PDB entry 1BVK | X-ray diffraction, 2.70 A resolution | chains A and C of the 3 polymer chains in the assembly

# Chain A
Name: HULYS11
Organism: Homo sapiens
Notes: fragment: fv
Chain sequence (108 residues; row label = number of the first residue in the row):
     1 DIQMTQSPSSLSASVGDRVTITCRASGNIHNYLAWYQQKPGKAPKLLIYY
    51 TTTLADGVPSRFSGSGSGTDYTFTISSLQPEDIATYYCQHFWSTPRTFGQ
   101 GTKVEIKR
Cystine bridges: C23-C88

# Chain C
Name: Lysozyme
Organism: Gallus gallus
Notes: EC 3.2.1.17
UniProtKB: P00698 (LYSC_CHICK); residues 1-129 here correspond to UniProt positions 19-147 (UniProt number = residue number + 18)
Chain sequence (129 residues; numbered 1 to 129; the number before each row is that of its first residue):
     1 KVFGRCELAAAMKRHGLDNYRGYSLGNWVCAAKFESNFNTQATNRNTDGS
    51 TDYGILQINSRWWCNDGRTPGSRNLCNIPCSALLSSDITASVNCAKKIVS
   101 DGNGMNAWVAWRNRCKGTDVQAWIRGCRL
Cystine bridges: C6-C127, C30-C115, C64-C80, C76-C94
Curated features (UniProtKB/Swiss-Prot):
  - active site: E35, D52
  - binding site (substrate): D101

# Interface between chain A and chain C
Contacting residue pairs (13):
  H30(A) - L129(C)  hydrogen bond (side chain-backbone)
  Y32(A) - S24(C)
  Y32(A) - Q121(C)
  Y32(A) - I124(C)
  Y49(A) - N19(C)
  Y49(A) - G22(C)
  Y50(A) - D18(C)  hydrogen bond
  Y50(A) - N19(C)
  T53(A) - N19(C)  hydrogen bond
  F91(A) - Q121(C)  hydrogen bond (backbone-side chain)
  W92(A) - Q121(C)
  W92(A) - R125(C)
  S93(A) - Q121(C)  hydrogen bond (backbone-side chain)
Interface residues without a listed pair, chain C (9 interface residues in all): L25

# In short
8 residues of chain A face 9 of chain C across their interface; the contacts include 5 hydrogen bonds. Polar
contacts include H30(A)-L129(C), Y50(A)-D18(C) and T53(A)-N19(C). Curated annotation (UniProt) lists
active-site residues E35(C) and D52(C) and substrate-binding residue D101(C) on chain C.
Here chain A is HULYS11 (Homo sapiens) and chain C is Lysozyme (Gallus gallus). Entry 1BVK (Humanized
anti-lysozyme fv complexed with lysozyme) was determined by X-ray diffraction.
